8SGJ - chains A and H of the 3 polymer chains in the assembly; structure by electron microscopy, 3.10 A resolution.

Chain A:
Protein: Sodium/calcium exchanger 1
From: Homo sapiens
UniProt: P32418 (NAC1_HUMAN); residues -34 to 938 here correspond to UniProt positions 1-973 (UniProt number = residue number + 35)
Amino-acid sequence (982 residues; numbered -34 to 972; 25 numbers in that range are skipped by the numbering (no residue carries them; nothing is unmodelled there); the number before each row is that of its first residue; numbers below 1 keep their minus sign (Met-34 is residue -34)):
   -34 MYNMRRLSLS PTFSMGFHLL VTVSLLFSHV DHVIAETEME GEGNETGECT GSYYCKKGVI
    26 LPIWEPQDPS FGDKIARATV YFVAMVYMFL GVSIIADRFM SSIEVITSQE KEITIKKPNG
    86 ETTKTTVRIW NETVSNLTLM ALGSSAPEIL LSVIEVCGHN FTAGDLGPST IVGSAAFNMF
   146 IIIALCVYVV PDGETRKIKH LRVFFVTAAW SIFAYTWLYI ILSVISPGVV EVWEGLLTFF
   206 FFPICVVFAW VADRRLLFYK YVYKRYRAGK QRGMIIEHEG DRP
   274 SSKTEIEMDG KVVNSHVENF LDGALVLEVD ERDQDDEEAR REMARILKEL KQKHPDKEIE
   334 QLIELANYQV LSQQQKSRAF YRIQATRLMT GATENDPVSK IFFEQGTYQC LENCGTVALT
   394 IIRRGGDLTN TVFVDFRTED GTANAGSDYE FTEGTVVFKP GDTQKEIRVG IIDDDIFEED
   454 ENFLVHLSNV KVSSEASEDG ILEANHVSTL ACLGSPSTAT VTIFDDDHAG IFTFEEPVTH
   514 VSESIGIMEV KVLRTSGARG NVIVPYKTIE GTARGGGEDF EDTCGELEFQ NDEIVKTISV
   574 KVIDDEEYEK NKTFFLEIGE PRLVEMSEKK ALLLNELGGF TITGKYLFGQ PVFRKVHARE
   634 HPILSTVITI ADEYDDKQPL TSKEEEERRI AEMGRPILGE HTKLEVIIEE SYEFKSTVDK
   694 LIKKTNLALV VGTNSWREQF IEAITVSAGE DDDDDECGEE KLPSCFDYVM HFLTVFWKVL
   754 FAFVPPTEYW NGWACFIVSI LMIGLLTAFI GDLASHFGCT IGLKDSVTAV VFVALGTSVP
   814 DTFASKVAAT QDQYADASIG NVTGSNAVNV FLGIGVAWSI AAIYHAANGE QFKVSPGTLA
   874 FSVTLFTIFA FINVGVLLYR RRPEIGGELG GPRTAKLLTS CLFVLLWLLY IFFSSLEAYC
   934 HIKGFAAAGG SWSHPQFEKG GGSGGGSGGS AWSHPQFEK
Disordered / not traced: -34 to 16, 274-369, 468-481, 645-651, 699-706, 719-736, 936-972
Construct notes: expression tag (939-972)
Cystine bridges: Cys20-Cys792
Bound ions: Na+ site 1: Ala106, Ser109, Ser110, Asp814, Ser838; Na+ site 2: Ser109, Glu113, Thr810, Asp814; Na+ site 3: Glu113, Ser139, Ala807, Thr810, Ser811; Ca2+ site 1: Ile186, Ile190, Ser191, Val194, Glu199; Ca2+ site 2: Glu242, Asp577, Glu579; Ca2+ site 3: Glu385, Asp421, Glu451; Ca2+ site 4: Glu385, Asp446, Asp499, Asp500; Ca2+ site 5: Glu385, Asp447, Ile449, Glu451, Asp498, Asp500; Ca2+ site 6: Asp421, Glu451, Glu454
Curated features (UniProtKB/Swiss-Prot):
  - region: Arg219 to Gly238 (Putative calmodulin-binding region)
  - binding site (Ca(2+)): Glu385, Asp421, Asp446, Asp447, Ile449, Glu451, Glu454, Asp498, Asp499, Asp500, Glu516, Asp552, Asp578, Glu579, Glu580, Glu683
  - glycosylation (N-linked (GlcNAc...) asparagine): Asn9, Asn125
From the paper describing this entry:
  - post-translational modification sites: Cys738 (citing earlier work)
  - Ca2+ coordination: Glu199, Glu242, Asp577, Glu579
  - contacts within the chain: Asp552-Lys583, Asp552-Lys585 (salt bridge)
  - conformationally variable residues (loop rearrangement, side-chain flip): Asp578 to Asn584, Glu683 to Tyr685

Chain H:
Protein: Fab heavy chain
From: Mus musculus
Notes: antibody fragment or engineered binder
Amino-acid sequence (249 residues; numbered 1 to 249; the number before each row is that of its first residue):
     1 QVQLQQSGAE LARPGASVKL SCKATGYSFT SYWMQWVKQR PGQGMEWIGA IYPGDVTSRY
    61 TQKFKGKATL TADKSSSTAF MQLRSLASED SAVYYCARWS GYYGSSSFDY WGQGTTLTVS
   121 SAKTTPPSVY PLAPGCGDTT GSSVTLGCLV KGYFPESVTV TWNSGSLSSS VHTFPALLQS
   181 GLYTMSSSVT VPSSTWPSQT VTCSVAHPAS STTVDKKLEP SGPISTINPC PPCKECHKCP
   241 APNLEGGPS
Disordered / not traced: 122-249
Cystine bridges: Cys22-Cys96

Chain A / chain H interface:
Pairs across the interface (33):
  Pro538(A) - Tyr102(H)
  Tyr539(A) - Tyr102(H)
  Lys540(A) - Tyr102(H)
  Lys540(A) - Ser105(H)
  Glu590(A) - Tyr102(H)
  Glu590(A) - Tyr103(H)
  Glu590(A) - Gly104(H)  hydrogen bond (side chain-backbone)
  Ile591(A) - Tyr102(H)
  Gly592(A) - Gly101(H)
  Gly592(A) - Tyr102(H)
  Glu593(A) - Trp33(H)
  Glu593(A) - Arg59(H)  salt bridge
  Glu593(A) - Gly101(H)  hydrogen bond (backbone-backbone)
  Glu593(A) - Tyr103(H)  hydrogen bond
  Arg595(A) - Tyr52(H)
  Arg595(A) - Asp55(H)  salt bridge
  Arg595(A) - Thr57(H)
  Val597(A) - Asp55(H)
  Leu610(A) - Thr69(H)
  Lys628(A) - Asp55(H)
  Lys628(A) - Thr57(H)
  Val629(A) - Gly54(H)
  Val629(A) - Asp55(H)
  His630(A) - Tyr52(H)
  His630(A) - Gly54(H)
  His630(A) - Asp55(H)  salt bridge
  Ala631(A) - Thr30(H)
  Ala631(A) - Gly54(H)  hydrogen bond (backbone-backbone)
  Arg662(A) - Gln62(H)
  Arg668(A) - Thr57(H)
  Arg668(A) - Ser58(H)  hydrogen bond (side chain-backbone)
  Arg668(A) - Arg59(H)
  Leu671(A) - Tyr103(H)  hydrophobic
Also at the interface, not in a pair above, chain A (22 interface residues in all): Glu559, Glu609, Gly611, Glu665, Lys676
Also at the interface, not in a pair above, chain H (21 interface residues in all): Val56, Lys65, Leu70, Thr71, Lys74, Trp99

Overview:
Chain A and chain H form an interface of 22 and 21 residues respectively, with 5 hydrogen bonds and 3 salt
bridges. Polar pairs include Glu593(A)-Arg59(H), Arg595(A)-Asp55(H) and His630(A)-Asp55(H). From UniProt: 16
Ca2+-binding residues on chain A. The paper reports Ca2+ coordination by Glu199(A), Glu242(A) and Asp577(A)
among others; a modification site at Cys738(A).
Chain A is Sodium/calcium exchanger 1 (Homo sapiens) and chain H is Fab heavy chain (Mus musculus); the
structure, Cryo-EM structure of human NCX1 in apo inactivated state, was determined by electron microscopy
(same publication as 8SGT).
